7ZYS - chains A and B; structure by X-ray diffraction, 1.26 A resolution.

# Chain A
Molecule: Serine protease subunit NS2B
Source organism: Zika virus
UniProtKB: Q32ZE1 (POLG_ZIKV); residues 46-96 here correspond to UniProt positions 1414-1464 (UniProt number = residue number + 1368)
Sequence (53 residues; each row starts with the number of its first residue):
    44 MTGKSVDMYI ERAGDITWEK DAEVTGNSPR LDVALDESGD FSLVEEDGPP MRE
Not modelled in the structure: 44-48, 88-96
Construct notes: initiating methionine (44); expression tag (45)
Curated features (UniProtKB/Swiss-Prot):
  - region: I53 to P92 (Interacts with and activates NS3 protease)
Small-molecule neighbours: MI-2227 (KNR; 1-[(8R,15S,18S)-18-(4-azanylbutyl)-15-butyl-4,7,14,17,20-pentakis(oxidanylidene)-3,6,13,16,19-pentazabicyclo[20.3.1]hexacosa-1(26),22,24-trien-8-yl]guanidine): D83, F84, S85

# Chain B
Molecule: Serine protease NS3
Source organism: Zika virus
Notes: EC 3.4.21.91, 3.6.1.15, 3.6.4.13
UniProtKB: Q32ZE1 (POLG_ZIKV); residues 1-177 here correspond to UniProt positions 1499-1675 (UniProt number = residue number + 1498)
Sequence (178 residues; each row starts with the number of its first residue; numbering starts at 0):
     0 GSGALWDVPA PKEVKKGETT DGVYRVMTRR LLGSTQVGVG VMQEGVFHTM WHVTKGAALR
    60 SGEGRLDPYW GDVKQDLVSY CGPWKLDAAW DGLSEVQLLA VPPGERAKNI QTLPGIFKTK
   120 DGDIGAVALD YPAGTSGSPI LDKCGRVIGL YGNGVVIKNG SYVSAITQGK REEETPVE
Not modelled in the structure: 0-17, 172-177
Construct notes: expression tag (0); conflict K107 (Arg1605 in Q32ZE1)
Curated features (UniProtKB/Swiss-Prot):
  - active site (Charge relay system): H51, D75, S135
Small-molecule neighbours: MI-2227 (KNR; 1-[(8R,15S,18S)-18-(4-azanylbutyl)-15-butyl-4,7,14,17,20-pentakis(oxidanylidene)-3,6,13,16,19-pentazabicyclo[20.3.1]hexacosa-1(26),22,24-trien-8-yl]guanidine): H51, D75, D129, Y130, P131, A132, S135, Y150, G151, N152, G153, V154, V155, G159, S160, Y161

# How chain A and chain B interact
Contacting residue pairs (96):
  D50(A) - M26(B)
  D50(A) - T27(B)
  D50(A) - R28(B)  hydrogen bond (backbone-backbone)
  D50(A) - R59(B)  salt bridge
  M51(A) - V25(B)  hydrophobic
  M51(A) - M26(B)
  M51(A) - T27(B)
  M51(A) - V52(B)
  M51(A) - T53(B)
  M51(A) - L58(B)
  M51(A) - R59(B)  hydrogen bond (backbone-backbone)
  Y52(A) - R24(B)
  Y52(A) - V25(B)
  Y52(A) - M26(B)  hydrogen bond (backbone-backbone)
  Y52(A) - R28(B)
  Y52(A) - S33(B)  hydrogen bond
  Y52(A) - R59(B)
  I53(A) - Y23(B)  hydrophobic
  I53(A) - R24(B)
  I53(A) - M41(B)  hydrophobic
  I53(A) - F46(B)  hydrophobic
  I53(A) - R59(B)  hydrogen bond (backbone-backbone)
  I53(A) - S60(B)
  I53(A) - L65(B)  hydrophobic
  E54(A) - Y23(B)
  E54(A) - R24(B)  hydrogen bond (backbone-backbone)
  E54(A) - M26(B)
  R55(A) - T19(B)
  R55(A) - D20(B)  hydrogen bond (side chain-backbone)
  R55(A) - G21(B)
  R55(A) - V22(B)
  R55(A) - Y23(B)
  A56(A) - V22(B)  hydrogen bond (backbone-backbone)
  A56(A) - R24(B)
  A56(A) - V100(B)  hydrophobic
  G57(A) - G21(B)
  G57(A) - V22(B)  hydrogen bond (backbone-backbone)
  D58(A) - L98(B)
  I59(A) - G21(B)
  I59(A) - V22(B)
  I59(A) - V40(B)  hydrophobic
  I59(A) - L98(B)  hydrophobic
  I59(A) - L140(B)  hydrophobic
  I59(A) - G144(B)
  T60(A) - N108(B)  hydrogen bond (backbone-side chain)
  T60(A) - L140(B)
  W61(A) - E94(B)
  W61(A) - V95(B)
  W61(A) - Q96(B)
  W61(A) - Q110(B)
  W61(A) - L140(B)
  W61(A) - D141(B)
  W61(A) - K142(B)
  E62(A) - Q96(B)  hydrogen bond (backbone-side chain)
  E62(A) - N108(B)
  A65(A) - Q96(B)
  A65(A) - Q110(B)
  E66(A) - I109(B)
  E66(A) - Q110(B)  hydrogen bond (backbone-backbone)
  V67(A) - Q110(B)
  T68(A) - I109(B)
  T68(A) - Q110(B)  hydrogen bond (backbone-backbone)
  T68(A) - T111(B)  hydrogen bond (backbone-side chain)
  T68(A) - L128(B)
  G69(A) - A127(B)
  N70(A) - L112(B)
  N70(A) - A127(B)
  S71(A) - L112(B)  hydrogen bond (side chain-backbone)
  S71(A) - P113(B)
  S71(A) - G114(B)
  P72(A) - G114(B)
  P72(A) - I115(B)  hydrogen bond (backbone-backbone)
  P72(A) - A127(B)
  P72(A) - V162(B)  hydrophobic
  R73(A) - I115(B)
  L74(A) - I115(B)  hydrogen bond (backbone-backbone)
  L74(A) - F116(B)
  L74(A) - K117(B)  hydrogen bond (backbone-backbone)
  L74(A) - I156(B)  hydrophobic
  D75(A) - K117(B)
  V76(A) - F116(B)  hydrophobic
  V76(A) - K117(B)  hydrogen bond (backbone-backbone)
  V76(A) - T118(B)
  L78(A) - K73(B)
  D79(A) - K73(B)
  E80(A) - V72(B)
  E80(A) - K73(B)  salt bridge
  S81(A) - V72(B)
  G82(A) - V72(B)
  G82(A) - K73(B)
  G82(A) - N152(B)  hydrogen bond (backbone-side chain)
  F84(A) - N152(B)
  F84(A) - G153(B)
  F84(A) - V154(B)
  F84(A) - A164(B)  hydrophobic
  L86(A) - V155(B)
Interface residues without a listed pair, chain A (34 interface residues in all): V49, S85
Interface residues without a listed pair, chain B (56 interface residues in all): V36, A57, A106, I123, V146

# In short
Chain A and chain B form an interface of 34 and 56 residues respectively; the contacts include 20 hydrogen
bonds and 2 salt bridges. Polar contacts include D50(A)-R59(B), E80(A)-K73(B) and Y52(A)-S33(B). MI-2227 is
bound between chain A and chain B.
Here chain A is Serine protease subunit NS2B and chain B is Serine protease NS3, both from Zika virus. Entry
7ZYS (Crystal Structure of Unlinked NS2B-NS3 Protease from Zika Virus in Complex with Inhibitor MI-2227) was
determined by X-ray diffraction, deposited together with 7ZPD, 7ZQF, 7ZTM, 7ZUM, 7ZV4, 7ZVV and 5 further
entries.
